Entry 8UA8 (electron microscopy, 3.70 A resolution); this record covers chains B and D of the 17 polymer chains in the assembly.

== Chain B ==
Name: Glycoprotein E2
From: Semliki Forest virus
UniProt: A0A0E3T652 (A0A0E3T652_SFV); residues 6-422 here correspond to UniProt positions 339-755 (UniProt number = residue number + 333)
Chain sequence (417 residues; numbered 6 to 422; the number before each row is that of its first residue):
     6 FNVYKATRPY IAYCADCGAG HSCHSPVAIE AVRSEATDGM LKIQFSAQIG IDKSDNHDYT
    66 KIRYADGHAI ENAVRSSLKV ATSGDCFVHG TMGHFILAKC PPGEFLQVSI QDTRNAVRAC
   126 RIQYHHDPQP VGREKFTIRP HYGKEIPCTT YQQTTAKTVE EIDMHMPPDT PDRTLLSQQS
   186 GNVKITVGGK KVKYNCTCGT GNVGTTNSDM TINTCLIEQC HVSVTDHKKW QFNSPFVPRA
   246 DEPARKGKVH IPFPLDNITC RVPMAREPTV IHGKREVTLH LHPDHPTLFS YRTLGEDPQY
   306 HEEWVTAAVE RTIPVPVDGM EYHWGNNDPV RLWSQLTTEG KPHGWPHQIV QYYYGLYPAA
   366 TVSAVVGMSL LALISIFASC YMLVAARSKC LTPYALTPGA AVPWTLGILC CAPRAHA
Disulfides: Cys-19/Cys-125, Cys-22/Cys-28, Cys-91/Cys-105, Cys-153/Cys-265, Cys-201/Cys-225, Cys-203/Cys-220
Glycans and other covalent adducts: glycan linked to Asn-200; N-acetylglucosamine (NAG) linked to Asn-262

== Chain D ==
Name: Capsid protein
From: Semliki Forest virus
Notes: EC 3.4.21.90
UniProt: P03315 (POLS_SFV); numbering as in UniProt (aligned over 115-267)
Chain sequence (153 residues; numbered 115 to 267; the number before each row is that of its first residue):
   115 IENDCIFEVK HEGKVTGYAC LVGDKVMKPA HVKGVIDNAD LAKLAFKKSS KYDLECAQIP
   175 VHMRSDASKY THEKPEGHYN WHHGAVQYSG GRFTIPTGAG KPGDSGRPIF DNKGRVVAIV
   235 LGGANEGSRT ALSVVTWNKD MVTRVTPEGS EEW
Disordered / not traced: 115
Swiss-Prot annotation at these positions:
  - region: Lys-161 to Tyr-166 (Interaction with spike glycoprotein E2), Pro-189 to Ala-199 (Dimerization of the capsid protein), Asp-225 to Arg-229 (Dimerization of the capsid protein)
  - motif: Ile-150 to Phe-160 (Nuclear export signal)
  - active site (Charge relay system): His-145, Asp-167, Ser-219
  - site: Tyr-193 (Involved in dimerization of the capsid protein), Asn-226 (Involved in dimerization of the capsid protein), Trp-267 (Cleavage)
  - mutagenesis: Ser-219 to Gly-220 (Loss of autocatalytic cleavage by capsid protein), Trp-267 (W267A/R: Complete loss of cleavage by capsid protease)

== How chain B and chain D interact ==
Contacting residue pairs (22; chain B residue first):
  Thr-397(B) / Lys-161(D)
  Pro-398(B) / Tyr-166(D)
  Pro-398(B) / Val-256(D)
  Tyr-399(B) / Met-255(D)  hydrogen bond
  Ala-400(B) / Lys-161(D)
  Ala-400(B) / Cys-170(D)
  Leu-401(B) / Met-141(D)
  Leu-401(B) / Lys-161(D)
  Leu-401(B) / Ser-163(D)
  Leu-401(B) / Tyr-166(D)  hydrophobic
  Leu-401(B) / Leu-168(D)
  Leu-401(B) / Cys-170(D)  hydrophobic
  Leu-401(B) / Val-256(D)
  Thr-402(B) / Asp-254(D)
  Thr-402(B) / Val-256(D)
  Pro-403(B) / Gly-137(D)
  Pro-403(B) / Tyr-184(D)  hydrophobic
  Pro-403(B) / Trp-251(D)
  Gly-404(B) / Asp-254(D)
  Ala-406(B) / Asp-254(D)
  Pro-408(B) / Asp-254(D)
  His-421(B) / Gln-172(D)  hydrogen bond
Other interface residues (no listed pair), chain B (13 interface residues in all): Val-407, Ala-422
Other interface residues (no listed pair), chain D (14 interface residues in all): Arg-178

== Summary ==
The interface between chain B and chain D involves 13 residues on one side and 14 on the other; the contacts
include 2 hydrogen bonds. Among the polar pairs are Tyr-399(B)/Met-255(D) and His-421(B)/Gln-172(D).
N-acetylglucosamine is covalently linked to Asn-262(B).
Chain B is Glycoprotein E2 and chain D is Capsid protein, both from Semliki Forest virus; the structure,
Structure of Semliki Forest virus VLP in complex with VLDLR LA2, was determined by electron microscopy (same
publication as 8UA9).
